3PXI - chains A and B of the 6 polymer chains in the assembly; structure by X-ray diffraction, 6.93 A resolution (low resolution: residue-level contacts below are approximate; hydrogen-bond / salt-bridge calls are withheld).

== Chain A (and B) ==
Molecule: Negative regulator of genetic competence ClpC/MecB
Source organism: Bacillus subtilis
Notes: chain B of this document is another copy of the same molecule, construct and numbering; everything in this record applies to it too
Reference sequence: P37571 (CLPC_BACSU); numbering as in UniProt; present here: 1-246, 252-280, 293-584, 599-664, 686-810
Amino-acid sequence (758 residues; each row starts with the number of its first residue; note: 52 numbers in that range are skipped by the numbering (no residue carries them; nothing is unmodelled there)):
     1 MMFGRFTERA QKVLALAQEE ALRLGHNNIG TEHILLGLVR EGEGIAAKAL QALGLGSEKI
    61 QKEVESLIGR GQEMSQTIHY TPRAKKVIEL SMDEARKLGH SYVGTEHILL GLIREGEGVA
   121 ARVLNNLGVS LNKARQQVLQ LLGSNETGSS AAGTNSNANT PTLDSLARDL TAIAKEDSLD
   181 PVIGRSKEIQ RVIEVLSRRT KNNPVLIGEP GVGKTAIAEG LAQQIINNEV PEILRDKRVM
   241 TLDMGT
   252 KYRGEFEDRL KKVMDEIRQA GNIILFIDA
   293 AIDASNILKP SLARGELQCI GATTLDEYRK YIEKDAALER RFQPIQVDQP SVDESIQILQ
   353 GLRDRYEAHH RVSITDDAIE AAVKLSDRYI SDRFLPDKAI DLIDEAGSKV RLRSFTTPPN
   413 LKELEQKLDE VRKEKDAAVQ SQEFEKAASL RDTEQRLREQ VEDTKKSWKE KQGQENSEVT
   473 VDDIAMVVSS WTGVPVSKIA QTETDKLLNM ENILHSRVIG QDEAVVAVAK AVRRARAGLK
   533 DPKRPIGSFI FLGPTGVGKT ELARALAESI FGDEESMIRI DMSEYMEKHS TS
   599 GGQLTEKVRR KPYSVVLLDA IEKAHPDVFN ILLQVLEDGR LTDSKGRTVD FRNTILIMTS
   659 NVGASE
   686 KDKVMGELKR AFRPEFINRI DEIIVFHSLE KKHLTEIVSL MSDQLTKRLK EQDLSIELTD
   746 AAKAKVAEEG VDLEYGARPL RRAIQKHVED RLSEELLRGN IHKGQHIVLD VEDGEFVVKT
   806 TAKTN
Disordered / not traced: 1-2, 150-154, 243-246, 252-257, 293-300, 409-410, 467-469, 485-491, 599-601, 641-645, 713-714, 808-810 (chain B: 1-2, 146-155, 243-246, 252-257, 293-300, 409-410, 468-469, 485-491, 599-601, 641-645, 713-714, 808-810)
Sequence notes: engineered mutation A280 (Glu in P37571), A618 (Glu in P37571)
Swiss-Prot annotation at these positions:
  - binding site (ATP): G208 to T215, G545 to T552

== How chain A and chain B interact ==
Residue-residue contacts - 35 pairs, chain A then chain B:
  E194(A) with E397(B); K401(B)
  S197(A) with D396(B); S400(B)
  R198(A) with D396(B); E397(B)
  R199(A) with Y358(B); D396(B)
  T200(A) with R385(B); D393(B)
  K201(A) with R385(B)
  E229(A) with F407(B); T408(B)
  P231(A) with S400(B); L404(B)
  E232(A) with H362(B); R403(B)
  I233(A) with H361(B); G399(B); S400(B)
  R306(A) with D279(B); A280(B)
  K522(A) with L782(B)
  R526(A) with D775(B); S778(B)
  G530(A) with Q737(B)
  L531(A) with R733(B); S778(B); L781(B)
  K532(A) with R733(B)
  D533(A) with R733(B)
  K580(A) with E579(B)
  E700(A) with R763(B)
  N703(A) with R767(B); Q770(B)
Interface residues without a listed pair, chain A (27 interface residues in all): Q190, V195, V230, A529, E635, I705, D706
Interface residues without a listed pair, chain B (35 interface residues in all): L354, I392, W483, L734, L739, R766, E774, E779, K788

== Summary ==
27 residues of chain A face 35 of chain B across their interface. Curated annotation (UniProt) lists 16
ATP-binding residues on chain A.
Chain A and chain B are both Negative regulator of genetic competence ClpC/MecB (Bacillus subtilis); the
structure, Structure of MecA108:ClpC, was determined by X-ray diffraction together with 2Y1Q, 2Y1R and 3PXG
from the same study.
